Entry 6S8H (electron microscopy, 3.70 A resolution); this record covers chains F and G of the 4 polymer chains in the assembly.

Chain F:
Molecule: Lipopolysaccharide export system permease protein LptF
Organism: Shigella flexneri
UniProtKB: P0AFA1 (LPTF_SHIFL); residue numbers follow UniProt; this construct covers 1-366
Amino-acid sequence (366 residues; row label = number of the first residue in the row):
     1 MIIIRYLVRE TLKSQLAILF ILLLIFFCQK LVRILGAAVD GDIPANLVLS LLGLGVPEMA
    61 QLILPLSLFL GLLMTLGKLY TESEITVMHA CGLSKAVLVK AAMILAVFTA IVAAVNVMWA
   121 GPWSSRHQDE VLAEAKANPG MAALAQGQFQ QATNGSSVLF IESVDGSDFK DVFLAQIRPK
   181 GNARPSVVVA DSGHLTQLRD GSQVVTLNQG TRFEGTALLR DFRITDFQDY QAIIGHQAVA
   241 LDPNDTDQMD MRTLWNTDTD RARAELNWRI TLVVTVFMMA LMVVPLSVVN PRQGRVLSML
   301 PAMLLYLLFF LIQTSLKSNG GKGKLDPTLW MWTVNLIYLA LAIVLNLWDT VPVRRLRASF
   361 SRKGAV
Disordered / not traced: 1, 134-246, 354-366
Sequence notes: conflict Val274 (Phe in P0AFA1)
Small-molecule neighbours:
  - decylubiquinone (DCQ; 2-decyl-5,6-dimethoxy-3-methylcyclohexa-2,5-diene-1,4-dione): Lys13, Ser14, Ala17, Ile18, Ile21, Leu70, Met74
  - JSG ((2R,4R,5R,6R)-6-[(1R)-1,2-bis(oxidanyl)ethyl]-2-[(2R,4R,5R,6R)-6-[(1R)-1,2-bis(oxidanyl)ethyl]-5-[(2S,3S,4R,5R,6R)-6-[(1S)-1,2-bis(oxidanyl)ethyl]-4-[(2R,3S,4R,5S,6R)-6-[(1S)-2-[(2S,3S,4S,5S,6R)-6-[(1S)-1,2-bis(oxidanyl)ethyl]-3,4,5-tris(oxidanyl)oxan-2-yl]oxy-1-oxidanyl-ethyl]-3,4-bis(oxidanyl)-5-phosphonooxy-oxan-2-yl]oxy-3-oxidanyl-5-phosphonooxy-oxan-2-yl]oxy-2-carboxy-2-[[(2R,3S,4R,5R,6R)-5-[[(3R)-3-dodecanoyloxytetradecanoyl]amino]-6-[[(2R,3S,4R,5R,6R)-3-oxidanyl-5-[[(3R)-3-oxidanyltetradecanoyl]amino]-4-[(3R)-3-oxidanyltetradecanoyl]oxy-6-phosphonooxy-oxan-2-yl]methoxy]-3-phosphonooxy-4-[(3R)-3-tetradecanoyloxytetradecanoyl]oxy-oxan-2-yl]methoxy]oxan-4-yl]oxy-4,5-bis(oxidanyl)oxane-2-carboxylic acid): Leu22, Ile25, Phe26, Gln29, Arg33, Glu58, Leu62, Leu66, Leu70, Gln248, Arg263, Met303, Leu304, Tyr306, Leu307, Phe310, Thr314, Ser318
  - Lauryl Maltose Neopentyl Glycol (LMN): Arg292, Gln293, Gly294, Leu297, Leu300
Reported in the primary citation:
  - binding site for JSG: Ile25, Phe26, Arg33, Leu62, Leu66, Leu70, Gln248, Arg263, Met303
  - mutagenesis - P139D/F149D, F149D, R212E/Y230E, Y230E: abolished growth
  - mutagenesis - D129A/E265A, P139D, R212E: unchanged growth

Chain G:
Molecule: Inner membrane protein yjgQ
Organism: Shigella flexneri
UniProtKB: A0A2S4N3I3 (A0A2S4N3I3_SHIFL); numbering as in UniProt (aligned over 1-360)
Amino-acid sequence (360 residues; row label = number of the first residue in the row):
     1 MQPFGVLDRY IGKTIFTTIM MTLFMLVSLS GIIKFVDQLK KAGQGSYDAL GAGMYTLLSV
    61 PKDVQIFFPM AALLGALLGL GMLAQRSELV VMQASGFTRM QVALSVMKTA IPLVLLTMAI
   121 GEWVAPQGEQ MARNYRAQAM YGGSLLSTQQ GLWAKDGNNF VYIERVKGDE VLGGISIYAF
   181 NENRRLQSVR YAATAKFDPE HKVWRLSQVD ESDLTNPKQI TGSQTVSGTW KTDLTPDKLG
   241 VVALDPDALS ISGLHNYVKY LKSSGQDAGR YQLNMWSKIF QPLSVAVMML MALSFIFGPL
   301 RSVPMGVRVV TGISFGFVFY VLDQIFGPLT LVYGIPPIIG ALLPSASFFL ISLWLLMRKS
Disordered / not traced: 1-2, 141-249, 263-268
Small-molecule neighbours:
  - decylubiquinone (DCQ; 2-decyl-5,6-dimethoxy-3-methylcyclohexa-2,5-diene-1,4-dione): Val310, Ser314, Phe317, Val318
  - JSG ((2R,4R,5R,6R)-6-[(1R)-1,2-bis(oxidanyl)ethyl]-2-[(2R,4R,5R,6R)-6-[(1R)-1,2-bis(oxidanyl)ethyl]-5-[(2S,3S,4R,5R,6R)-6-[(1S)-1,2-bis(oxidanyl)ethyl]-4-[(2R,3S,4R,5S,6R)-6-[(1S)-2-[(2S,3S,4S,5S,6R)-6-[(1S)-1,2-bis(oxidanyl)ethyl]-3,4,5-tris(oxidanyl)oxan-2-yl]oxy-1-oxidanyl-ethyl]-3,4-bis(oxidanyl)-5-phosphonooxy-oxan-2-yl]oxy-3-oxidanyl-5-phosphonooxy-oxan-2-yl]oxy-2-carboxy-2-[[(2R,3S,4R,5R,6R)-5-[[(3R)-3-dodecanoyloxytetradecanoyl]amino]-6-[[(2R,3S,4R,5R,6R)-3-oxidanyl-5-[[(3R)-3-oxidanyltetradecanoyl]amino]-4-[(3R)-3-oxidanyltetradecanoyl]oxy-6-phosphonooxy-oxan-2-yl]methoxy]-3-phosphonooxy-4-[(3R)-3-tetradecanoyloxytetradecanoyl]oxy-oxan-2-yl]methoxy]oxan-4-yl]oxy-4,5-bis(oxidanyl)oxane-2-carboxylic acid): Leu26, Leu29, Ser30, Ile33, Lys34, Asp37, Lys40, Lys41, Ile66, Phe67, Met70, Arg133, Met140, Ile313, Gly316, Phe317, Tyr320, Gln324
  - Lauryl Maltose Neopentyl Glycol (LMN): Thr18, Met21, Thr22, Met25, Leu74, Leu78, Met82, Met305, Val309, Gly312, Ile313
Reported in the primary citation:
  - binding site for JSG: Leu26, Ile33, Lys34, Asp37, Lys40, Lys41, Ile66, Phe67, Arg133, Ile313, Phe317, Tyr320
  - mutagenesis - K34E, F67E/Y320E, R136E, I163D, W204D, L206D, Y257E/Y271E, R301A: abolished growth
  - mutagenesis - K13E/R86E, L26E/M70E, K34A, K62E, F67A, R133E, R136A, Y257A, Y271A, Y320A: unchanged growth
  - mutagenesis - R301A: unchanged catalytic activity
  - mutagenesis - I163D: decreased expression
  - mutagenesis - V209D: decreased growth

How chain F and chain G interact:
Residue-residue contacts - 15 pairs, chain F then chain G:
  Cys28(F) - Val321(G)  hydrophobic
  Gln29(F) - Tyr320(G)  hydrogen bond
  Leu31(F) - Ile325(G)  hydrophobic
  Val32(F) - Tyr320(G)
  Val32(F) - Gln324(G)
  Val32(F) - Ile325(G)  hydrophobic
  Leu35(F) - Leu329(G)  hydrophobic
  Val296(F) - Val309(G)  hydrophobic
  Leu311(F) - Ile33(G)  hydrophobic
  Leu311(F) - Val36(G)  hydrophobic
  Thr314(F) - Lys40(G)
  Ser318(F) - Lys40(G)
  Asn319(F) - Leu39(G)
  Lys322(F) - Lys40(G)  hydrogen bond (side chain-backbone)
  Lys324(F) - Ala42(G)  hydrogen bond (side chain-backbone)
Other interface residues (no listed pair), chain F (17 interface residues in all): Ile25, Val39, Asp40, Leu307, Ser315
Other interface residues (no listed pair), chain G (16 interface residues in all): Ile32, Arg270, Gly306, Phe317, Val332

Summary:
The interface between chain F and chain G involves 17 residues on one side and 16 on the other; the contacts
include 3 hydrogen bonds. Polar contacts include Gln29(F)-Tyr320(G), Lys322(F)-Lys40(G) and
Lys324(F)-Ala42(G). The paper reports a binding site for JSG at Ile25(F), Phe26(F) and Leu26(G) among others;
K34E, F67E/Y320E and R136E of chain G, among others, abolish growth; 26 substitutions were tested in all.
Chain F is Lipopolysaccharide export system permease protein LptF and chain G is Inner membrane protein yjgQ,
both from Shigella flexneri; the structure, Cryo-EM structure of LptB2FG in complex with LPS, was determined
by electron microscopy, deposited together with 6S8G and 6S8N.
